Entry 5SWA (X-ray diffraction, 3.00 A resolution); this record covers chain A.

Chain A:
Name: Extracellular solute-binding protein
Source organism: Streptococcus pneumoniae
Reference sequence: A0A0T7JX40 (A0A0T7JX40_STREE); residue numbers follow UniProt; this construct covers 25-491
Chain sequence (476 residues; numbered 24 to 499; the number before each row is that of its first residue):
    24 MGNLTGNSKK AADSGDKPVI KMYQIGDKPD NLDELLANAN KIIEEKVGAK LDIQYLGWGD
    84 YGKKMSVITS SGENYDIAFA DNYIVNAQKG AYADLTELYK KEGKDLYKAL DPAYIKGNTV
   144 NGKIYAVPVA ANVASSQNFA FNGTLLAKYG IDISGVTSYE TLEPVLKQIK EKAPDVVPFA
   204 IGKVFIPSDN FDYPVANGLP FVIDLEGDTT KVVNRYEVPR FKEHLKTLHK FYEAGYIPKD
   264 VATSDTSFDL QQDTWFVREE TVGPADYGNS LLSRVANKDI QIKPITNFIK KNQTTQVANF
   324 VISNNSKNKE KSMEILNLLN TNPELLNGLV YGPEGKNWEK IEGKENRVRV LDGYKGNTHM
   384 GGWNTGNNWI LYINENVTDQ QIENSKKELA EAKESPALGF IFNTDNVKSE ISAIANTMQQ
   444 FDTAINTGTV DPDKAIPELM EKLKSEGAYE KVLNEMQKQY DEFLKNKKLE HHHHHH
Not modelled in the structure: 24-39, 95-96, 490-499
Construct notes: initiating methionine (24); expression tag (492-499)
What the authors report for this chain:
  - binding site for N-acetylglucosamine: W386
  - binding site for beta-D-mannopyranose: W386

Overview:
The paper reports a binding site for N-acetylglucosamine at W386; a binding site for beta-D-mannopyranose at
W386.
Chain A is Extracellular solute-binding protein (Streptococcus pneumoniae); the structure, Crystal structure
of N-glycan transport solute binding protein (NgtS) from Streptococcus pneumoniae in complex with Man1GlcNAc,
was determined by X-ray diffraction together with 5SUO and 5SWB from the same study.
